5VZ8 - chains A and D of the 4 polymer chains in the assembly; structure by X-ray diffraction, 1.60 A resolution.

Chain A:
Molecule: DNA-directed DNA/RNA polymerase mu
From: Homo sapiens
Notes: EC 2.7.7.7
UniProt: Q9NP87 (DPOLM_HUMAN); numbering as in UniProt; present here: 134-397, 410-494
Amino-acid sequence (354 residues; each row starts with the number of its first residue; note: 12 numbers in that range are skipped by the numbering (no residue carries them; nothing is unmodelled there)):
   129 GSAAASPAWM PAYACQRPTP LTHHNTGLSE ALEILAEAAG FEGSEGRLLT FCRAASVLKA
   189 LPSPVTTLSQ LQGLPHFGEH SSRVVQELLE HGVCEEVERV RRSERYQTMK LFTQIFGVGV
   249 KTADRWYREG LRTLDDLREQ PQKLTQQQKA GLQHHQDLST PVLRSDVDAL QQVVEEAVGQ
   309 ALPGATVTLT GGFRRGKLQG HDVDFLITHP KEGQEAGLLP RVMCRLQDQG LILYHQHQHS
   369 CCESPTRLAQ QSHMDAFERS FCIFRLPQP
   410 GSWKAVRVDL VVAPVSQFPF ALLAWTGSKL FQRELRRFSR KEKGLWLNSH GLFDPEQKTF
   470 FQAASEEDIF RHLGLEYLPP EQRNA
Disordered / not traced: 129-137, 366-383
Construct notes: expression tag (129-133); linker (410); engineered mutation Ala433 (Gly in Q9NP87)
Metal / ion sites: Na+: Thr241, Ile243, Val246 (shared with 2 residues of chain P); Mg2+ site 1: Asp330, Asp332, Asp418 (together with 1,2-ethanediol, UTP); Mg2+ site 2: Asp330, Asp332 (together with UTP)
Small-molecule neighbours: UTP (uridine 5'-triphosphate): Gly319, Gly320, Arg323, Lys325, Gln327, Gly328, His329, Asp330, Asp332, Asp418, Ala433, Trp434, Thr435, Gly436, Ser437, Lys438, Gln441
From the paper describing this entry:
  - mutagenesis - H329A (27-fold), W434A (23-fold), W434H (8.8-fold): decreased catalytic activity
  - mutagenesis - W434A (Kd 79.1 uM), W434H (Kd 61.1 uM): decreased binding to UTP

Chain D:
Molecule: 4-nt DNA strand
Sequence (4 nucleotides; numbered 1 to 4; the number before each row is that of its first residue):
     1 GCCG

How chain A and chain D interact:
Pairs across the interface (15; chain A residue first):
  Ala140(A) - DG4(D)  phosphate contact
  Gly174(A) - DG1(D)  hydrogen bond to the base
  Arg175(A) - DG1(D)  salt bridge to the phosphate
  Thr178(A) - DG1(D)  hydrogen bond to the base
  Thr178(A) - DC2(D)  sugar contact
  Phe179(A) - DG1(D)  sugar contact
  Pro203(A) - DC3(D)  phosphate contact
  His204(A) - DC2(D)  sugar contact
  His204(A) - DC3(D)  hydrogen bond to the phosphate
  Gly206(A) - DC2(D)  hydrogen bond to the phosphate
  Glu207(A) - DC2(D)  hydrogen bond to the phosphate
  His208(A) - DG1(D)  salt bridge to the phosphate
  His208(A) - DC2(D)  hydrogen bond to the phosphate
  Ser209(A) - DG1(D)  phosphate contact
  Ser209(A) - DC2(D)  hydrogen bond to the phosphate
Interface residues without a listed pair, chain A (14 interface residues in all): Arg181, Leu202, Phe205

In short:
Chain A and chain D form an interface of 14 and 4 residues respectively, with 7 hydrogen bonds and 2 salt
bridges. Among the polar pairs are Gly174(A)-DG1(D), Thr178(A)-DG1(D) and His204(A)-DC3(D). From the paper:
H329A, W434A and W434H of chain A reduce catalytic activity; W434A and W434H of chain A reduce binding to UTP.
Here chain A is DNA-directed DNA/RNA polymerase mu (Homo sapiens) and chain D is a 4-nt DNA strand. Entry 5VZ8
(Post-catalytic complex of human Polymerase Mu (G433A) mutant with incoming UTP) was determined by X-ray
diffraction (same publication as 5TWP, 5TWQ, 5TWR, 5TWS, 5VZ7, 5VZ9 and 9 further entries).
